PDB entry 5DKQ | X-ray diffraction, 1.59 A resolution | chain A

# Chain A
Molecule: Protein S100-B
Source organism: Bos taurus
Reference sequence: P02638 (S100B_BOVIN); residues 0-91 here correspond to UniProt positions 1-92 (UniProt number = residue number + 1)
Amino-acid sequence (92 residues; row label = number of the first residue in the row; numbering starts at 0):
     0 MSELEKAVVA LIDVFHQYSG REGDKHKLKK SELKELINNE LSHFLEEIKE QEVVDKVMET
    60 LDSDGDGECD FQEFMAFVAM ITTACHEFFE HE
Disordered / not traced: 91
Bound ions: Ca2+ site 1: S18, E21, D23, K26, E31; Ca2+ site 2: D61, D63, D65, E67, E72
Ligand contacts: SBi4214 (5D0; 2,2'-[pentane-1,5-diylbis(oxybenzene-4,1-diyl)]di-1,4,5,6-tetrahydropyrimidine): V8, I11, H15, H42, F43, C84, H85, F87, F88
From the paper describing this entry:
  - binding site for SBi4214: F43, C84, H85, F87, F88
  - conformationally variable residues (loop rearrangement, side-chain flip): H85 to E91

# Overview
Chain A binds SBi4214. S18, E21, D23, K26 and E31 form the Ca2+ site 1. The Ca2+ site 2 is built by D61, D63,
D65, E67 and E72. The paper reports a binding site for SBi4214 at F43, C84 and H85 among others;
conformational variability at H85.
Chain A is Protein S100-B (Bos taurus); the structure, Crystal Structure of Calcium-loaded S100B bound to
SBi4214, was determined by X-ray diffraction together with 5DKN and 5DKR from the same study.
